6HUC - chains R and S of the 28 polymer chains in the assembly; structure by X-ray diffraction, 3.00 A resolution.

# Chain R
Protein: Proteasome subunit alpha type-5
From: Saccharomyces cerevisiae (strain ATCC 204508 / S288c)
Notes: EC 3.4.25.1
UniProtKB: P32379 (PSA5_YEAST); residues -7 to 252 here correspond to UniProt positions 1-260 (UniProt number = residue number + 8)
Amino-acid sequence (260 residues; numbered -7 to 252; the number before each row is that of its first residue; numbers below 1 keep their minus sign (Met-7 is residue -7)):
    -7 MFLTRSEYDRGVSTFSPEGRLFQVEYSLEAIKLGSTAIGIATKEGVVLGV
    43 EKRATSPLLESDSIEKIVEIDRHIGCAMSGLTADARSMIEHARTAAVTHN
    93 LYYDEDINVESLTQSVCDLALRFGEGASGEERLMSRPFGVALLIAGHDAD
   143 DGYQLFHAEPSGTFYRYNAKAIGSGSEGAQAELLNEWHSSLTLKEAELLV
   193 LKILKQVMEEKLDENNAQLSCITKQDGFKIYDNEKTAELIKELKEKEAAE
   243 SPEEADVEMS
Not modelled in the structure: -7 to 0, 118-124, 243-252

# Chain S
Protein: Proteasome subunit alpha type-6
From: Saccharomyces cerevisiae (strain ATCC 204508 / S288c)
Notes: EC 3.4.25.1
UniProtKB: P40302 (PSA6_YEAST); residues 0-233 here correspond to UniProt positions 1-234 (UniProt number = residue number + 1)
Amino-acid sequence (234 residues; numbered 0 to 233; the number before each row is that of its first residue; numbering starts at 0):
     0 MFRNNYDGDTVTFSPTGRLFQVEYALEAIKQGSVTVGLRSNTHAVLVALK
    50 RNADELSSYQKKIIKCDEHMGLSLAGLAPDARVLSNYLRQQCNYSSLVFN
   100 RKLAVERAGHLLCDKAQKNTQSYGGRPYGVGLLIIGYDKSGAHLLEFQPS
   150 GNVTELYGTAIGARSQGAKTYLERTLDTFIKIDGNPDELIKAGVEAISQS
   200 LRDESLTVDNLSIAIVGKDTPFTIYDGEAVAKYI
Not modelled in the structure: 0-2
UniProt features mapped onto this chain:
  - modified residue: Ser13 (Phosphoserine)
  - cross-link: Lys190 (Glycyl lysine isopeptide (Lys-Gly) (interchain with G-Cter in ubiquitin))

# Chain R / chain S interface
Contacting residue pairs (47; chain R residue first):
  Arg2(R) with Gly7(S)
  Ser5(R) with Arg125(S)
  Thr6(R) with Gly7(S); Gln20(S)
  Phe7(R) with Gln20(S), hydrogen bond (backbone-side chain); Tyr23(S); Ala24(S), hydrophobic; Leu76(S), hydrophobic; Arg125(S); Pro126(S); Gly128(S)
  Ser8(R) with Tyr23(S)
  Pro9(R) with Tyr23(S), hydrophobic; Glu26(S)
  Glu10(R) with Glu26(S); Gln30(S)
  Gly11(R) with Tyr23(S); Ala27(S)
  Leu13(R) with Arg125(S)
  Gln106(R) with Arg81(S), hydrogen bond
  Asp110(R) with Arg81(S), salt bridge
  Leu113(R) with Pro78(S), hydrophobic; Arg125(S)
  Ser153(R) with Pro78(S)
  Gly154(R) with Pro78(S)
  Thr155(R) with Gln59(S); Pro78(S)
  Phe156(R) with Gln59(S)
  Tyr157(R) with Arg50(S); Ala52(S); Ser56(S); Ser57(S); Gln59(S)
  Arg158(R) with Ser56(S); Ser57(S), hydrogen bond (backbone-backbone)
  Tyr159(R) with Ala52(S); Asp53(S); Leu55(S); Ser56(S)
  Asn160(R) with Leu55(S), hydrogen bond (backbone-backbone)
  Ala161(R) with Leu55(S)
  Gln172(R) with Asp53(S), hydrogen bond; Leu55(S)
  Leu175(R) with Leu55(S)
  Leu176(R) with Glu54(S); Leu55(S), hydrophobic
  Trp179(R) with Leu55(S), hydrophobic
Other interface residues (no listed pair), chain R (26 interface residues in all): Gly3
Other interface residues (no listed pair), chain S (26 interface residues in all): Asp6, Asn51, Lys60, Asp79, Gly123

# Overview
The chain R/chain S interface involves 26 residues from each chain, with 5 hydrogen bonds and 1 salt bridge.
Polar contacts include Asp110(R)-Arg81(S), Phe7(R)-Gln20(S) and Gln106(R)-Arg81(S).
Here chain R is Proteasome subunit alpha type-5 and chain S is Proteasome subunit alpha type-6, both from
Saccharomyces cerevisiae (strain ATCC 204508 / S288c). Entry 6HUC (Yeast 20S proteasome with human beta2c
(S171G) in complex with 18) was determined by X-ray diffraction (same publication as 6HTB, 6HTC, 6HTD, 6HTP,
6HTR, 6HUB and 30 further entries).
